PDB entry 1U93 | X-ray diffraction, 2.37 A resolution | chains A and B of the 3 polymer chains in the assembly

[Chain A]
Name: Antibody 2F5 (light chain)
Source organism: Homo sapiens
Notes: antibody fragment or engineered binder
Chain sequence (214 residues; numbered 1 to 214; the number before each row is that of its first residue):
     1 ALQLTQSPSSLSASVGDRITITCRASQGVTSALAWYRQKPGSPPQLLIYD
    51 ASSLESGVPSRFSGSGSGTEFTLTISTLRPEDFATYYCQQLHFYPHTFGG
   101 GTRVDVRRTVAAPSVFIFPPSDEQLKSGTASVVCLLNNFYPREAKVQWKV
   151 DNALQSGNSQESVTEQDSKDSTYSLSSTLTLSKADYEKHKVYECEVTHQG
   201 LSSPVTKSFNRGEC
Disulfide bonds: Cys-23/Cys-88, Cys-134/Cys-194

[Chain B]
Name: Antibody 2F5 (heavy chain)
Source organism: Homo sapiens
Notes: antibody fragment or engineered binder
Chain sequence (235 residues; numbered 1 to 216 plus 19 insertion-coded residues; the number before each row is that of its first residue; a row labelled like 35A-35B holds insertion residues (35A, then the next letters in order)):
     1 RITLKESGPPLVKPTQTLTLTCSFSGFSLSDFGVG
35A-35B VG
    36 WIRQPPGKALEWLAIIYSDDDKRYSPSLNTRLTITKDTSKNQVVLVM
82A-82C TRV
    83 SPVDTATYFCAHRRGPTT
100A-100N LFGVPIARGPVNAM
   101 DVWGQGITVTISSTSTKGPSVFPLAPSSKSTAGAAAALGCLVKDYFPEPV
   151 TVSWNSGALTSGVHTFPAVLQSSGLYSLSSVVTVPSSSLGTQTYTCNVNH
   201 KPSNTKVDKRVEPKSC
Unresolved in the structure: 127-132, 190-191
Disulfide bonds: Cys-22/Cys-92, Cys-140/Cys-196

[Interface between chain A and chain B]
Contacting residue pairs (79):
  Ala-32(A) with Asn-100L(B)
  Leu-33(A) with Asn-100L(B)
  Ala-34(A) with Asn-100L(B); Ala-100M(B), hydrophobic
  Tyr-36(A) with Ala-100M(B); Met-100N(B), hydrogen bond (side chain-backbone); Trp-103(B)
  Gln-38(A) with Gln-39(B), hydrogen bond
  Pro-43(A) with Phe-91(B), hydrophobic; Gly-104(B)
  Pro-44(A) with Leu-45(B), hydrophobic; Trp-103(B)
  Leu-46(A) with Ala-100M(B), hydrophobic; Asp-101(B)
  Tyr-49(A) with Arg-96(B); Gly-100I(B); Pro-100J(B), hydrophobic; Asn-100L(B); Ala-100M(B), hydrophobic
  Asp-50(A) with Gly-100I(B); Asn-100L(B), hydrogen bond
  Glu-55(A) with Arg-96(B), salt bridge; Asp-101(B)
  Tyr-87(A) with Gln-39(B), hydrogen bond; Lys-43(B); Ala-44(B); Leu-45(B), hydrophobic
  Gln-89(A) with Trp-47(B); Met-100N(B)
  Leu-91(A) with Arg-95(B); Val-100K(B); Asn-100L(B); Ala-100M(B)
  Tyr-94(A) with Trp-47(B), hydrophobic; Tyr-52(B), hydrogen bond; Arg-58(B)
  Pro-95(A) with Trp-47(B), hydrophobic; Pro-61(B)
  His-96(A) with Trp-47(B); Arg-95(B)
  Phe-98(A) with Ile-37(B), hydrophobic; Leu-45(B); Trp-47(B); Trp-103(B), hydrophobic
  Gly-100(A) with Ala-44(B)
  Phe-116(A) with Ala-135(B); Ala-137(B), hydrophobic
  Phe-118(A) with Leu-124(B); Ala-125(B); Pro-126(B); Ala-137(B)
  Ser-121(A) with Phe-122(B); Pro-123(B)
  Glu-123(A) with Val-121(B); Lys-209(B), salt bridge
  Gln-124(A) with Phe-122(B); Lys-143(B)
  Ser-131(A) with Leu-141(B); Lys-143(B)
  Val-133(A) with Leu-124(B), hydrophobic
  Leu-135(A) with Ala-137(B), hydrophobic; Phe-166(B), hydrophobic; Val-181(B), hydrophobic
  Asn-137(A) with His-164(B), hydrogen bond; Thr-183(B)
  Asn-138(A) with His-164(B)
  Gln-160(A) with Val-169(B); Leu-170(B), hydrogen bond (side chain-backbone); Gln-171(B)
  Glu-161(A) with Val-169(B)
  Ser-162(A) with Phe-166(B); Pro-167(B), hydrogen bond (side chain-backbone)
  Val-163(A) with Pro-167(B)
  Thr-164(A) with Phe-166(B)
  Ser-174(A) with His-164(B), hydrogen bond; Phe-166(B)
  Leu-175(A) with Phe-166(B)
  Ser-176(A) with Phe-166(B); Ser-179(B), hydrogen bond
Also at the interface, not in a pair above, chain A (43 interface residues in all): Ser-31, Gly-99, Pro-119, Thr-129, Asp-167, Thr-180
Also at the interface, not in a pair above, chain B (49 interface residues in all): Glu-46, Ile-50, Asp-56, Ser-60, Gln-105, Ala-136, Leu-138, Thr-165

[Overview]
Chain A and chain B form an interface of 43 and 49 residues respectively; the contacts include 10 hydrogen
bonds and 2 salt bridges. Polar contacts include Glu-55(A)/Arg-96(B), Glu-123(A)/Lys-209(B) and
Tyr-36(A)/Met-100N(B).
Chain A is Antibody 2F5 (light chain) and chain B is Antibody 2F5 (heavy chain), both from Homo sapiens; the
structure, Crystal structure of the HIV-1 Cross Neutralizing Monoclonal Antibody 2F5 in complex with gp41
Peptide Analog ..., was determined by X-ray diffraction together with 1U8H, 1U8I, 1U8J, 1U8L, 1U8M, 1U8N and
14 further entries from the same study.
